Entry 6F74 (X-ray diffraction, 2.20 A resolution); this record covers chain A.

# Chain A
Molecule: Alcohol oxidase
Source organism: Myceliophthora thermophila (strain ATCC 42464 / BCRC 31852 / DSM 1799)
UniProt: G2QMS8 (G2QMS8_MYCTT); numbering as in UniProt (aligned over 1-598)
Amino-acid sequence (598 residues; each row starts with the number of its first residue):
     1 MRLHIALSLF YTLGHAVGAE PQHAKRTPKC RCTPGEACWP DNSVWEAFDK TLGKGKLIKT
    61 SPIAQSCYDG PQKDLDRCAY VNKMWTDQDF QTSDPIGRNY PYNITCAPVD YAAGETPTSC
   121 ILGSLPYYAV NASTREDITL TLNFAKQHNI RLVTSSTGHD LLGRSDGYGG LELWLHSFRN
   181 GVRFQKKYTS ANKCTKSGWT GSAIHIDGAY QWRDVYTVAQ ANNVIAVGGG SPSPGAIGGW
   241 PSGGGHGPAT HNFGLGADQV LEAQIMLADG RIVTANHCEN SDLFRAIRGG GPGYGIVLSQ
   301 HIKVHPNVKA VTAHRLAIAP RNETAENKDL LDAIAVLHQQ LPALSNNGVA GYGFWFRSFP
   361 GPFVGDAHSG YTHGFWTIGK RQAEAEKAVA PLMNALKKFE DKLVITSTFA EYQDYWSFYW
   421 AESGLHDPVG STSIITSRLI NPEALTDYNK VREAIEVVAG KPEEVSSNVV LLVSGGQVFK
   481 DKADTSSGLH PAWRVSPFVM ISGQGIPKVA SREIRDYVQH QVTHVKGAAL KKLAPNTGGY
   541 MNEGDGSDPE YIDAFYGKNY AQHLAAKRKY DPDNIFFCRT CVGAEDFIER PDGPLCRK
Disordered / not traced: 1-26
Disulfides: C30-C596, C32-C38, C67-C78, C106-C120, C194-C278, C578-C581
Glycans and other covalent adducts: N-acetylglucosamine (NAG) linked to N103, N131
Small-molecule neighbours: FAD (flavin-adenine dinucleotide): Q88, N99, Y100, T154, S155, S156, T157, G158, H159, D160, L161, R164, S165, L175, G229, G230, S231, P234, G235, I237, G238, G239, W240, G245, H246, P292, G295, I296, V297, V429, Y540, N542, E543, C578
Reported in the primary citation:
  - post-translational modification sites: N103, N131
  - binding site for flavin-adenine dinucleotide: Y100, H159, L161, S231, P234, H246, E543

# Overview
Chain A binds flavin-adenine dinucleotide. Covalently linked N-acetylglucosamine: at N103 and N131. The paper
reports a binding site for flavin-adenine dinucleotide at Y100, H159 and L161 among others; modification sites
N103 and N131.
Chain A is Alcohol oxidase (Myceliophthora thermophila (strain ATCC 42464 / BCRC 31852 / DSM 1799)); the
structure, Crystal structure of VAO-type flavoprotein MtVAO713 from Myceliophthora thermophila C1, was
determined by X-ray diffraction together with 6F72 and 6F73 from the same study.
